8C80 - chains A and B of the 4 polymer chains in the assembly; structure by electron microscopy, 3.40 A resolution.

# Chain A
Molecule: Protein ORM1
From: Saccharomyces cerevisiae
UniProt: P53224 (ORM1_YEAST); numbering as in UniProt (aligned over 1-222)
Amino-acid sequence (222 residues; each row starts with the number of its first residue):
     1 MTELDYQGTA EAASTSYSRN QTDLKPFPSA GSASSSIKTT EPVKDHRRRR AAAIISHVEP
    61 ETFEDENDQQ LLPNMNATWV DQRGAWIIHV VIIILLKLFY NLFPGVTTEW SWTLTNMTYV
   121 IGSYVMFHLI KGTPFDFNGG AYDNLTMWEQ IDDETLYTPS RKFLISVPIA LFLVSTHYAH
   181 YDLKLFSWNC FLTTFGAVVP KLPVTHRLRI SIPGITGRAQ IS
Unresolved in the structure: 1-38
Sequence notes: engineered mutation Ala51 (Ser in P53224), Ala52 (Ser in P53224), Ala53 (Ser in P53224)
Small-molecule neighbours:
  - ergosterol (ERG), molecule 1: Thr194, Phe195, Val199
  - ergosterol (ERG), molecule 2: Thr194, Val198, Leu202, Val204
  - ergosterol (ERG), molecule 3: Phe195, Val204, Leu208
  - Q7G (2-{[(4-O-alpha-D-glucopyranosyl-alpha-D-glucopyranosyl)oxy]methyl}-4-{[(3beta,9beta,14beta,17beta,25R)-spirost-5-en-3-yl]oxy}butyl 4-O-alpha-D-glucopyranosyl-alpha-D-glucopyranoside): Arg50, Leu129, Ile130, Lys131, Asp143, Gln220
  - Z8A (N-[(2S,3S,4R)-1,3,4-trihydroxyoctadecan-2-yl]hexacosanamide): Asn76, Trp79, His89, Ile92, Met117, Thr118, Tyr119, Ile121, Gly122, Val125, Met126, Ile130, Pro134, Met147
UniProt features mapped onto this chain:
  - modified residue (Phosphoserine): Ser29, Ser32, Ser56
  - mutagenesis: Ser29 (S29A: Induces dysregulation of sphingolipid synthesis; when associated with 32-A--A-36 and 51-A--A-53), Ser32 to Ser36 (Induces dysregulation of sphingolipid synthesis; when associated with A-29 and 51-A--A-53)
Reported in the primary citation:
  - binding site for Z8A: Gly122, Met126 (proposed by the authors, not directly observed)

# Chain B
Molecule: Serine palmitoyltransferase 1
From: Saccharomyces cerevisiae
Notes: EC 2.3.1.50
UniProt: P25045 (LCB1_YEAST); the construct has insertions or renumbered stretches relative to UniProt, so the offset changes along the chain: -21 to -13 = UniProt 1-9; 10-558 = UniProt 10-558
Amino-acid sequence (580 residues; row label = number of the first residue in the row; numbers below 1 keep their minus sign (Met-21 is residue -21)):
   -21 MAHIPEVLPD YKDHDGDYKD HDIDYKDDDD KKSIPIPAFI VTTSSYLWYY FNLVLTQIPG
    39 GQFIVSYIKK SHHDDPYRTT VEIGLILYGI IYYLSKPQQK KSLQAQKPNL SPQEIDALIE
    99 DWEPEPLVDP SATDEQSWRV AKTPVTMEMP IQNHITITRN NLQEKYTNVF NLASNNFLQL
   159 SATEPVKEVV KTTIKNYGVG ACGPAGFYGN QDVHYTLEYD LAQFFGTQGS VLYGQDFCAA
   219 PSVLPAFTKR GDVIVADDQV SLPVQNALQL SRSTVYYFNH NDMNSLECLL NELTEQEKLE
   279 KLPAIPRKFI VTEGIFHNSG DLAPLPELTK LKNKYKFRLF VDETFSIGVL GATGRGLSEH
   339 FNMDRATAID ITVGSMATAL GSTGGFVLGD SVMCLHQRIG SNAYCFSACL PAYTVTSVSK
   399 VLKLMDSNND AVQTLQKLSK SLHDSFASDD SLRSYVIVTS SPVSAVLHLQ LTPAYRSRKF
   459 GYTCEQLFET MSALQKKSQT NKFIEPYEEE EKFLQSIVDH ALINYNVLIT RNTIVLKQET
   519 LPIVPSLKIC CNAAMSPEEL KNACESVKQS ILACCQESNK
Unresolved in the structure: -21 to 18, 556-558
Sequence notes: insertion (-12 to 9)
Small-molecule neighbours: ergosterol (ERG): Tyr24, Leu25, Tyr28, Phe29, Thr58, Leu63
UniProt features mapped onto this chain:
  - modified residue: Thr121 (Phosphothreonine)
Reported in the primary citation:
  - conformationally variable residues (order/disorder transition): Thr20 to Gln35, Gln40 to Ser49

# Chain A / chain B interface
Pairs across the interface (50; chain A residue first):
  Thr39(A) with Glu270(B)
  Thr40(A) with Glu270(B)
  Pro42(A) with Val253(B); Tyr254(B), hydrophobic
  Val43(A) with Val253(B), hydrogen bond (backbone-backbone); Tyr255(B), hydrophobic
  Lys44(A) with Thr252(B); Val253(B), hydrogen bond (backbone-backbone)
  Asp45(A) with Thr252(B)
  His46(A) with Gly229(B); Arg250(B); Ser251(B), hydrogen bond (side chain-backbone); Thr252(B)
  Arg47(A) with Thr252(B)
  Arg48(A) with Arg228(B)
  Arg50(A) with Leu280(B)
  Glu64(A) with Arg250(B), salt bridge
  Asp65(A) with Arg228(B), salt bridge
  Glu66(A) with Ser80(B); Leu81(B)
  Asp68(A) with Arg228(B), salt bridge; Arg250(B), salt bridge
  Gly139(A) with Lys227(B); Arg228(B), hydrogen bond (backbone-side chain)
  Asp143(A) with Lys227(B), salt bridge
  Glu154(A) with Lys78(B)
  Thr155(A) with Gln76(B); Gln77(B)
  Leu156(A) with Pro75(B); Gln76(B), hydrogen bond (backbone-backbone)
  Tyr157(A) with Tyr70(B); Ser73(B); Lys74(B); Gln76(B)
  Arg161(A) with Tyr70(B)
  Lys162(A) with Tyr71(B), hydrogen bond (side chain-backbone); Ser73(B)
  Ile169(A) with Leu63(B)
  Phe172(A) with Leu63(B), hydrophobic
  Leu173(A) with Glu60(B)
  His177(A) with His50(B); Glu60(B), salt bridge
  Tyr181(A) with Arg56(B)
  Phe186(A) with Tyr55(B), hydrophobic; Arg56(B)
  Ser187(A) with Tyr55(B)
  Cys190(A) with Val59(B), hydrophobic
  Leu202(A) with Tyr66(B), hydrophobic
  Pro203(A) with Tyr66(B); Tyr70(B), hydrophobic
Interface residues without a listed pair, chain A (40 interface residues in all): Glu41, Glu61, Gly140, Ala141, Asp153, Ile165, Val198, Arg218
Interface residues without a listed pair, chain B (32 interface residues in all): Ile64, Gly67, Glu278, Pro281
From the paper, about this interface:
  - pairs named by the authors: Thr39(A)-Glu270(B)

# In short
Chain A and chain B form an interface of 40 and 32 residues respectively, with 6 hydrogen bonds and 6 salt
bridges. Among the polar pairs are Glu64(A)-Arg250(B), Asp65(A)-Arg228(B) and Asp68(A)-Arg228(B). The paper
describes a contact between Thr39(A) and Glu270(B). From the paper: a binding site for Z8A at Gly122(A) and
Met126(A); conformational variability at Thr20(B) and Gln40(B).
Here chain A is Protein ORM1 and chain B is Serine palmitoyltransferase 1, both from Saccharomyces cerevisiae.
Entry 8C80 (Cryo-EM structure of the yeast SPT-Orm1-Monomer complex) was determined by electron microscopy
(same publication as 8C81 and 8C82).
